Entry 2GCO (X-ray diffraction, 1.40 A resolution); this record covers chain A.

Chain A:
Protein: Rho-related GTP-binding protein RhoC
Organism: Homo sapiens
UniProtKB: P08134 (RHOC_HUMAN); residue numbers follow UniProt; this construct covers 1-181
Chain sequence (201 residues; row label = number of the first residue in the row; numbers below 1 keep their minus sign (Met-19 is residue -19)):
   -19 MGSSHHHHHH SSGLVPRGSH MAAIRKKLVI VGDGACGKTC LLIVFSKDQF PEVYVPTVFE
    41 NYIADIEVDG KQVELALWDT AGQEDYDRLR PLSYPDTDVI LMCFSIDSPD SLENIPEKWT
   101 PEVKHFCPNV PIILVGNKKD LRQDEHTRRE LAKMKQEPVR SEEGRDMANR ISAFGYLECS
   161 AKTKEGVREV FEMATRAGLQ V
Disordered / not traced: -19 to -13, -3 to 1, 181
Construct notes: cloning artifact (-19 to -16, -9 to 0); expression tag (-15 to -10); modified residue (107)
Modified residues: Cys107 (s-oxy cysteine; CSX)
Swiss-Prot annotation at these positions:
  - motif: Tyr34 to Tyr42 (Effector region)
  - binding site (GTP): Gly12 to Thr19, Asp59 to Gln63, Asn117 to Asp120
  - modified residue: Asn41 (ADP-ribosylasparagine)
  - glycosylation: Tyr34 (O-linked (GlcNAc) tyrosine), Thr37 (Microbial infection: O-linked (Glc) threonine)
Ion coordination: Mg2+: Thr19, Thr37 (together with GMP-PNP)
Ligand contacts: GMP-PNP (GNP; phosphoaminophosphonic acid-guanylate ester): Asp13, Gly14, Ala15, Cys16, Gly17, Lys18, Thr19, Cys20, Phe30, Val35, Thr37, Thr60, Ala61, Gly62, Gln63, Lys118, Asp120, Leu121, Ser160, Ala161, Lys162

Summary:
Ligands of chain A: GMP-PNP. The Mg2+ site is built by Thr19 and Thr37. UniProt lists 17 GTP-binding residues.
Chain A is Rho-related GTP-binding protein RhoC (Homo sapiens); the structure, Crystal structure of the human
RhoC-GppNHp complex, was determined by X-ray diffraction, deposited together with 2GCN and 2GCP.
